PDB entry 7XG2 | electron microscopy, 2.80 A resolution | chains E and I of the 11 polymer chains in the assembly

Chain E:
Name: Csf2
Organism: Pseudomonas aeruginosa
Chain sequence (348 residues; numbered 1 to 348; the number before each row is that of its first residue):
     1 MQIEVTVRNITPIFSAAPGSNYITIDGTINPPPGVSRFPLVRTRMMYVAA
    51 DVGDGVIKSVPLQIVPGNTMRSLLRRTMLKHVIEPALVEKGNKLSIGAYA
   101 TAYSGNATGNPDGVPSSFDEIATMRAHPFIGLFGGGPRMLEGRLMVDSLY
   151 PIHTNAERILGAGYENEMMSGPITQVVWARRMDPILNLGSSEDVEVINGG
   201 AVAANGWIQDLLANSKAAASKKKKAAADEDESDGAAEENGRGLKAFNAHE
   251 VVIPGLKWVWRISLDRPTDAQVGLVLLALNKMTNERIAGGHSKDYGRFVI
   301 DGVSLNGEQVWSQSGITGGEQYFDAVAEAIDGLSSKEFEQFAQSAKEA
Not modelled in the structure: 218-238, 346-348

Chain I:
Molecule: crRNA
Organism: Pseudomonas aeruginosa
Sequence (61 nucleotides; each row starts with the number of its first residue):
     1 GUGAACGGUGGAGCAACACCUGAAGGAAGGCUUGAUGAGCGUGUUCCCCG
    51 CAUACGCGGGX
Modified residues: 23G (guanosine-5'-phosphate-2',3'-cyclic phosphate) at position 61

Interface between chain E and chain I:
Pairs across the interface (50):
  Phe14(E) with G22(I), phosphate contact
  Ser15(E) with G22(I), phosphate contact
  Ala16(E) with U21(I), sugar contact; G22(I), hydrogen bond to the phosphate
  Ala17(E) with U21(I), base contact
  Pro18(E) with U21(I), base contact
  Arg44(E) with U21(I), sugar contact
  Pro66(E) with U21(I), phosphate contact
  Asn68(E) with C19(I), hydrogen bond to the sugar; C20(I), sugar contact; U21(I), phosphate contact
  Thr69(E) with C20(I), hydrogen bond to the phosphate; U21(I), hydrogen bond to the phosphate; G22(I), phosphate contact
  Arg71(E) with C19(I), salt bridge to the phosphate
  Ser72(E) with C20(I), hydrogen bond to the phosphate
  Arg75(E) with A18(I), hydrogen bond to the phosphate; C19(I), salt bridge to the phosphate
  Arg76(E) with C20(I), base contact
  Gly105(E) with C19(I), sugar contact
  Phe133(E) with C19(I), phosphate contact
  Gly134(E) with A18(I), sugar contact
  Gly135(E) with A18(I), sugar contact
  Met139(E) with C17(I), base contact; A18(I), base contact
  Leu140(E) with C17(I), sugar contact; A18(I), sugar contact
  Glu141(E) with C17(I), phosphate contact; A18(I), phosphate contact
  Gly142(E) with A18(I), hydrogen bond to the phosphate
  Ala179(E) with A27(I), phosphate contact
  Arg180(E) with G25(I), hydrogen bond to the sugar; G26(I), hydrogen bond to the sugar; A27(I), hydrogen bond to the phosphate; A28(I), hydrogen bond to the sugar
  Arg181(E) with G25(I), hydrogen bond to the sugar; G26(I), phosphate contact
  Met182(E) with G26(I), hydrogen bond to the phosphate
  Asn187(E) with G26(I), base contact
  Phe246(E) with A27(I), base contact
  Asn247(E) with G25(I), base contact
  Ala288(E) with G22(I), phosphate contact
  Gly289(E) with G22(I), hydrogen bond to the phosphate; A23(I), hydrogen bond to the phosphate
  Gly290(E) with A23(I), hydrogen bond to the phosphate
  His291(E) with A23(I), hydrogen bond to the phosphate; A24(I), phosphate contact
  Ser292(E) with A24(I), hydrogen bond to the phosphate; G25(I), hydrogen bond to the phosphate
  Lys293(E) with G25(I), base contact
Other interface residues (no listed pair), chain E (38 interface residues in all): Ile25, Ser104, Trp178, Ala245

Overview:
Chain E and chain I form an interface of 38 and 12 residues respectively; the contacts include 19 hydrogen
bonds and 2 salt bridges. Among the polar pairs are Asn68(E)-C19(I), Arg180(E)-G25(I) and Arg180(E)-G26(I).
Here chain E is Csf2 and chain I is crRNA, both from Pseudomonas aeruginosa. Entry 7XG2 (CryoEM structure of
type IV-A NTS-nicked dsDNA bound Csf-crRNA ternary complex) was determined by electron microscopy, deposited
together with 7XF1, 7XFZ, 7XG0, 7XG1, 7XG3 and 7XG4.
